PDB entry 3C5W | X-ray diffraction, 2.80 A resolution | chains C and P of the 3 polymer chains in the assembly

[Chain C]
Name: PP2A C subunit
Source organism: Homo sapiens
UniProt: P67775 (PP2AA_HUMAN); residues 1-309 here = UniProt positions 1-309
Amino-acid sequence (310 residues; row label = number of the first residue in the row; numbering starts at 0):
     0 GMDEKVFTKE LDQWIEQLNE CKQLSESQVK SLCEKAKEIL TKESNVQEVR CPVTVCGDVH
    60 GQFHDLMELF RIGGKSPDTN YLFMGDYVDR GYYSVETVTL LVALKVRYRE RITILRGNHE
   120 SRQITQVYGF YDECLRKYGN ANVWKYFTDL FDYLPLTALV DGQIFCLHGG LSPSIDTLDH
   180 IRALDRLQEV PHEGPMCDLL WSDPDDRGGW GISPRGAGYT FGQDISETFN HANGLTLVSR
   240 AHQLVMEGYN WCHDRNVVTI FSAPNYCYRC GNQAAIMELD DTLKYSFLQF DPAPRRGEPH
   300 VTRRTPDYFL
Unresolved in the structure: 0-5, 294-303
Construct notes: expression tag (0)
Swiss-Prot annotation at these positions:
  - active site: His118 (Proton donor)
  - binding site (Mn(2+)): Asp57, His59, Asp85, Asn117, His167, His241
  - binding site (Zn(2+)): Asp57, His59, Asp85
  - binding site (Fe(3+)): Asp85, Asn117, His167, His241
  - modified residue: Tyr307 (Phosphotyrosine), Leu309 (Leucine methyl ester)
  - natural variant: Gly60 (G60V: In HJS3; uncertain significance), Asp88 (D88G: In HJS3), Gln122 (Q122H: In HJS3), Gln125 to Leu309 (deletion: In HJS3), Tyr127 (Y127C: In HJS3), Asp131 (D131H: In HJS3), His191 (H191R: In HJS3), Arg214 to Leu309 (deletion: In HJS3), Asp223 (D223H: In HJS3; D223V: In HJS3), Tyr265 (Y265C: In HJS3), Phe308 (F308FF: In HJS3)
  - mutagenesis: Asp85 (D85N: Loss of phosphatase activity), Leu309 (L309A: Loss of binding to PP2A B-alpha regulatory subunit)
Reported in the primary citation:
  - contacts within the chain: Asp202-Arg214
  - conformationally variable residues (order/disorder transition): Pro293 to Thr304

[Chain P]
Name: PP2A-specific methylesterase PME-1
Source organism: Homo sapiens
UniProt: Q9Y570 (PPME1_HUMAN); numbering as in UniProt; present here: 39-238, 284-386
Amino-acid sequence (310 residues; numbered 35 to 386; 42 numbers in that range are skipped by the numbering (no residue carries them; nothing is unmodelled there); the number before each row is that of its first residue):
    35 GSHMRDFSPV PWSQYFESME DVEVENETGK DTFRVYKSGS EGPVLLLLHG GGHSALSWAV
    95 FTAAIISRVQ CRIVALDLRS HGETKVKNPE DLSAETMAKD VGNVVEAMYG DLPPPIMLIG
   155 HAMGGAIAVH TASSNLVPSL LGLCMIDVVE GTAMDALNSM QNFLRGRPKT FKSLENAIEW
   215 SVKSGQIRNL ESARVSMVGQ VKQCEG
   283 KPYTWRIELA KTEKYWDGWF RGLSNLFLSC PIPKLLLLAG VDRLDKDLTI GQMQGKFQMQ
   343 VLPQCGHAVH EDAPDKVAEA VATFLIRHRF AEPIGGFQCV FPGC
Unresolved in the structure: 35-38, 239-240, 377-386
Construct notes: expression tag (35-38)
Swiss-Prot annotation at these positions:
  - active site: Asp181, His349
  - modified residue: Ser42 (Phosphoserine)
Reported in the primary citation:
  - catalytic residues: Ala156, Asp181, His349
  - contacts within the chain: Asp181-His349 (hydrogen bond)
  - conformationally variable residues (side-chain flip): His349
  - mutagenesis - H349A: abolished catalytic activity

[Interface between chain C and chain P]
Residue-residue contacts - 62 pairs, chain C then chain P:
  His59(C) with Met335(P)
  Arg89(C) with Val323(P); Leu326(P)
  Val126(C) with Val343(P); Pro345(P)
  Tyr127(C) with Val323(P); Gln334(P); Met341(P)
  Ile211(C) with Arg369(P)
  Ser212(C) with Arg369(P), hydrogen bond (backbone-side chain)
  Pro213(C) with Gly337(P); Lys338(P); Phe339(P); Gln340(P), hydrogen bond (backbone-backbone)
  Arg214(C) with Gln334(P); Met335(P), hydrogen bond (side chain-backbone); Gln336(P); Gly337(P); Phe339(P); Gln340(P)
  Gly215(C) with Gln340(P); Arg369(P), hydrogen bond (backbone-side chain)
  Ala216(C) with Arg369(P)
  His241(C) with Met335(P)
  Gln242(C) with Met335(P); Gln336(P), hydrogen bond (side chain-backbone)
  Leu243(C) with Met335(P), hydrogen bond (backbone-backbone); Gln336(P)
  Met245(C) with Ile332(P), hydrophobic
  Phe260(C) with Met335(P), hydrophobic
  Tyr265(C) with Thr331(P); Met335(P), hydrophobic
  Arg268(C) with Leu326(P), hydrogen bond (side chain-backbone); Asp327(P), hydrogen bond (side chain-backbone); Lys328(P), hydrogen bond (backbone-side chain); Thr331(P), hydrogen bond
  Cys269(C) with Thr331(P); Ile332(P), hydrophobic
  Thr304(C) with Asp324(P)
  Pro305(C) with Arg325(P); His349(P)
  Asp306(C) with Ala190(P); Ser193(P), hydrogen bond (backbone-side chain)
  Tyr307(C) with Met194(P), hydrophobic; Phe197(P), hydrophobic; His349(P), hydrogen bond (backbone-side chain)
  Phe308(C) with Ala156(P); Asp181(P); Val182(P); Ala190(P), hydrophobic; Met194(P), hydrogen bond (backbone-side chain); Phe302(P); Arg325(P); His349(P)
  Leu309(C) with Gly84(P); Gly85(P), hydrogen bond (backbone-backbone); Ala156(P); Met157(P), hydrogen bond (backbone-backbone); Met194(P); Leu291(P), hydrophobic; Trp298(P), hydrophobic; His349(P)
Other interface residues (no listed pair), chain C (28 interface residues in all): Gln122, Asp202, Gly217, Cys266
Other interface residues (no listed pair), chain P (41 interface residues in all): Thr186, Ala187, Leu198, Trp301, Lys316, Gln342, Gly348, His370
From the paper, about this interface:
  - residue pairs: Arg214(C)-Gln334(P), Arg214(C)-Met335(P) (hydrogen bond), Met335(P)-His59(C) (hydrophobic contact)
  - interface residues, chain C: His59(C), Leu243(C), Phe260(C), Arg268(C), Tyr307(C), Leu309(C)
  - interface residues, chain P: Met194(P), Phe197(P), Leu198(P), Leu291(P), Trp298(P), Trp301(P), Ile332(P), Met335(P), Gln340(P), Arg369(P), His370(P)
  - hot spots on chain P (mutagenesis) - R369D: decreased catalytic activity with PP2A C subunit (chain C)

[In short]
The interface between chain C and chain P involves 28 residues on one side and 41 on the other; the contacts
include 15 hydrogen bonds. Among the polar pairs are Ser212(C)-Arg369(P), Arg214(C)-Met335(P) and
Gly215(C)-Arg369(P). The paper describes a contact between Arg214(C) and Gln334(P); a hydrogen bond between
Arg214(C) and Met335(P); a hydrophobic contact between Met335(P) and His59(C). The paper reports catalytic
residues Ala156(P), Asp181(P) and His349(P); H349A of chain P abolishes catalytic activity.
Here chain C is PP2A C subunit and chain P is PP2A-specific methylesterase PME-1, both from Homo sapiens.
Entry 3C5W (Complex between PP2A-specific methylesterase PME-1 and PP2A core enzyme) was determined by X-ray
diffraction (same publication as 3C5V).
